PDB entry 7JYN | solution NMR | chains A and B

# Chain A
Molecule: Bromodomain-containing protein 3
From: Homo sapiens
Reference sequence: Q15059 (BRD3_HUMAN); residues 10-96 here correspond to UniProt positions 554-640 (UniProt number = residue number + 544)
Sequence (96 residues; numbered 1 to 96; the number before each row is that of its first residue):
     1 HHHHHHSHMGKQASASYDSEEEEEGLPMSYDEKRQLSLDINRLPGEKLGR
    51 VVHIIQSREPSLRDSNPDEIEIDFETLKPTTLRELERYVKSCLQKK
Sequence notes: expression tag (1-9)
UniProt features mapped onto this chain:
  - modified residue: Ser-19 (Phosphoserine)

# Chain B
Molecule: Histone-lysine N-methyltransferase NSD3
From: Homo sapiens
Notes: EC 2.1.1.-
Reference sequence: Q9BZ95 (NSD3_HUMAN); numbering as in UniProt (aligned over 148-184)
Sequence (39 residues; each row starts with the number of its first residue):
   146 EFTGSPEIKLKITKTIQNGRELFESSLCGDLLNEVQASE
Sequence notes: expression tag (146-147)
UniProt features mapped onto this chain:
  - motif: Lys-154 to Ile-157 (KIKL)
  - modified residue: Ser-150 (Phosphoserine)

# Chain A / chain B interface
Residue-residue contacts - 36 pairs, chain A then chain B:
  Tyr-30(A) / Ile-153(B)
  Lys-33(A) / Ile-153(B)
  Arg-34(A) / Ile-153(B)
  Ser-37(A) / Ile-153(B)
  Ser-37(A) / Leu-155(B)
  Asn-41(A) / Leu-155(B)
  Gly-45(A) / Phe-168(B)
  Glu-46(A) / Arg-165(B)
  Leu-48(A) / Phe-168(B)
  Leu-48(A) / Ser-170(B)
  Gly-49(A) / Phe-168(B)
  Val-52(A) / Ile-157(B)
  Val-52(A) / Phe-168(B)
  Pro-67(A) / Lys-159(B)
  Asp-68(A) / Ile-157(B)
  Asp-68(A) / Thr-158(B)
  Asp-68(A) / Lys-159(B)
  Glu-69(A) / Lys-156(B)
  Glu-69(A) / Ile-157(B)
  Glu-69(A) / Thr-158(B)
  Ile-70(A) / Leu-155(B)
  Ile-70(A) / Lys-156(B)
  Ile-70(A) / Ile-157(B)
  Glu-71(A) / Lys-154(B)
  Glu-71(A) / Leu-155(B)
  Glu-71(A) / Lys-156(B)
  Glu-71(A) / Cys-173(B)
  Ile-72(A) / Lys-154(B)
  Ile-72(A) / Leu-155(B)
  Ile-72(A) / Ile-157(B)
  Asp-73(A) / Ile-153(B)
  Asp-73(A) / Lys-154(B)
  Phe-74(A) / Ile-153(B)
  Phe-74(A) / Leu-155(B)
  Glu-75(A) / Glu-152(B)
  Glu-75(A) / Ile-153(B)
Also at the interface, not in a pair above, chain B (14 interface residues in all): Leu-167, Glu-169
Interface features reported in the paper:
  - interface residues, chain A: Leu-48(A), Val-52(A), Glu-69(A), Ile-72(A), Phe-74(A)
  - interface residues, chain B: Ile-153(B), Leu-155(B), Ile-157(B), Lys-159(B), Phe-168(B)

# Summary
19 residues of chain A face 14 of chain B across their interface. The paper reports interface residues
Leu-48(A), Val-52(A) and Ile-153(B) among others.
Here chain A is Bromodomain-containing protein 3 and chain B is Histone-lysine N-methyltransferase NSD3, both
from Homo sapiens. Entry 7JYN (Solution NMR structure of human Brd3 ET complexed with NSD3(148-184) peptide)
was determined by solution NMR (same publication as 7JQ8).
